4PLR - chains A and B; structure by X-ray diffraction, 2.10 A resolution.

Chain A (and B):
Protein: Arm00008
Source organism: synthetic construct
Notes: chain B of this document is another copy of the same molecule, construct and numbering; everything in this record applies to it too
Chain sequence (289 residues; each row starts with the number of its first residue):
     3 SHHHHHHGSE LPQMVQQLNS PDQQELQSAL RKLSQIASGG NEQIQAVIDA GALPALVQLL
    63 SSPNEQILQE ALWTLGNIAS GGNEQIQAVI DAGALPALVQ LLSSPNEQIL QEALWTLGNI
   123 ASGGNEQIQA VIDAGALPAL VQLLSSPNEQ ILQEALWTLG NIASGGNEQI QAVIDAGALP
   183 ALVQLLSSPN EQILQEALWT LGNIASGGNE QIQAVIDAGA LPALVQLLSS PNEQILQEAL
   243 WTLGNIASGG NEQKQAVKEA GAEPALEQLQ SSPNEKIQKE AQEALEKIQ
Bound ions: Ca2+ site 1: Pro-23, Gln-25, Pro-191, Glu-193; Ca2+ site 2: Glu-44 (shared with Ser-124(B) of chain B); Ca2+ site 3: Pro-65, Glu-67, Pro-149, Glu-151; Ca2+ site 4: Pro-107, Glu-109; Ca2+ site 5: Ser-124 (shared with Glu-44(B) of chain B)
What the authors report for this chain:
  - Ca2+ coordination: Pro-23, Gln-25

Interface between chain A and chain B:
Pairs across the interface (43; chain A residue first):
  His-4(A) / Trp-75(B)
  His-4(A) / Trp-117(B)
  His-6(A) / Trp-117(B)
  His-6(A) / Gln-155(B)
  His-6(A) / Glu-156(B)  salt bridge
  His-6(A) / Trp-159(B)  hydrogen bond
  His-6(A) / Trp-201(B)
  His-7(A) / Trp-159(B)
  His-7(A) / Trp-201(B)
  His-8(A) / Trp-201(B)
  His-8(A) / Asn-205(B)
  His-8(A) / Trp-243(B)
  Ser-11(A) / Gln-239(B)
  Ser-11(A) / Lys-278(B)
  Glu-12(A) / Gln-239(B)
  Glu-12(A) / Lys-278(B)
  Gln-15(A) / Lys-278(B)
  Gly-42(A) / Ser-82(B)
  Asn-43(A) / Asn-43(B)  hydrogen bond
  Asn-43(A) / Ser-82(B)  hydrogen bond (backbone-backbone)
  Asn-43(A) / Gly-83(B)
  Asn-43(A) / Gly-84(B)
  Glu-44(A) / Ser-124(B)
  Trp-75(A) / His-4(B)
  Ser-82(A) / Gly-42(B)
  Ser-82(A) / Asn-43(B)  hydrogen bond (backbone-backbone)
  Gly-83(A) / Asn-43(B)
  Gly-84(A) / Asn-43(B)  hydrogen bond (backbone-side chain)
  Gln-113(A) / His-4(B)
  Trp-117(A) / His-4(B)
  Trp-117(A) / His-6(B)
  Ser-124(A) / Glu-44(B)
  Gln-152(A) / Ser-3(B)
  Gln-155(A) / His-6(B)
  Glu-156(A) / His-6(B)  salt bridge
  Trp-159(A) / His-6(B)  hydrogen bond
  Trp-159(A) / His-7(B)
  Trp-201(A) / His-7(B)
  Trp-201(A) / His-8(B)
  Asn-205(A) / His-8(B)
  Gln-239(A) / Glu-12(B)  hydrogen bond
  Trp-243(A) / His-8(B)
  Lys-278(A) / Glu-12(B)
Other interface residues (no listed pair), chain A (28 interface residues in all): Glu-86, Glu-240
Other interface residues (no listed pair), chain B (26 interface residues in all): Glu-86, Gln-113, Glu-277
Interface features reported in the paper:
  - residue pairs: His-4(A)/Trp-117(B) (pi stacking), His-6(A)/Trp-159(B) (pi stacking), His-6(A)/Glu-156(B) (salt bridge)

Overview:
28 residues of chain A face 26 of chain B across their interface; the contacts include 7 hydrogen bonds and 2
salt bridges. Polar pairs include His-6(A)/Glu-156(B), His-6(A)/Trp-159(B) and Asn-43(A)/Asn-43(B). The
authors report pi stacking between His-4(A) and Trp-117(B) and His-6(A) and Trp-159(B); a salt bridge between
His-6(A) and Glu-156(B). From the paper: Ca2+ coordination by Pro-23(A) and Gln-25(A).
Chain A and chain B are both Arm00008 (synthetic construct); the structure, Crystal Structures of Designed
Armadillo Repeat Proteins: Implications of Construct Design and Crystallization Conditions on Overall ..., was
determined by X-ray diffraction (same publication as 4PLS and 4PLQ).
